Entry 4KRP (X-ray diffraction, 2.82 A resolution); this record covers chains A and D of the 4 polymer chains in the assembly.

[Chain A]
Protein: Epidermal growth factor receptor
Source organism: Homo sapiens
Notes: EC 2.7.10.1; fragment: Extracellular region
Reference sequence: P00533 (EGFR_HUMAN); the construct has insertions or renumbered stretches relative to UniProt, so the offset changes along the chain: 1-613 = UniProt 25-637; 615-619 = UniProt 638-642
Sequence (625 residues; each row starts with the number of its first residue):
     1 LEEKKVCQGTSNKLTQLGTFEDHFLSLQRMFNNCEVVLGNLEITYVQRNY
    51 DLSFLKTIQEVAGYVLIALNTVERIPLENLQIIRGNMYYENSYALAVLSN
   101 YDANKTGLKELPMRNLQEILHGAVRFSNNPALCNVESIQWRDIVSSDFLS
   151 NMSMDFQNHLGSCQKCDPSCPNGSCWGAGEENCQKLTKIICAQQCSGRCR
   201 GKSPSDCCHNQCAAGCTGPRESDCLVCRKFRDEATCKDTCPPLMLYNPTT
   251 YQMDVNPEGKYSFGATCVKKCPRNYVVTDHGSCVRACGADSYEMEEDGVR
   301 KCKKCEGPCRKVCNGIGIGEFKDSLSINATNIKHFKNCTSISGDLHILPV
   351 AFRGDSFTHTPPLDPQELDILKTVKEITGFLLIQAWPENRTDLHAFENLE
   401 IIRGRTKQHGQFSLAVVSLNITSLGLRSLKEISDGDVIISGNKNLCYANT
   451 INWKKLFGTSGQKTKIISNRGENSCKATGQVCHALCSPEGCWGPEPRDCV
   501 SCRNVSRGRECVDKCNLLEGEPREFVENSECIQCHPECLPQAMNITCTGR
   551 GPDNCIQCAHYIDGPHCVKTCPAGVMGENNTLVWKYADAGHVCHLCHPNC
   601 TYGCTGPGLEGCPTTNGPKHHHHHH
Unresolved in the structure: 1-3, 133-207, 613-625
Differences from the reference sequence: expression tag (614, 620-625)
Disulfide bonds: Cys7-Cys34, Cys208-Cys216, Cys212-Cys224, Cys227-Cys236, Cys240-Cys267, Cys271-Cys283, Cys287-Cys302, Cys305-Cys309, Cys313-Cys338, Cys446-Cys475, Cys482-Cys491, Cys486-Cys499, Cys502-Cys511, Cys515-Cys531, Cys534-Cys547, Cys538-Cys555, Cys558-Cys567, Cys571-Cys593, Cys596-Cys604, Cys600-Cys612
Glycans and other covalent adducts: N-acetylglucosamine (NAG) linked to Asn328, Asn337, Asn389, Asn420, Asn504
Curated features (UniProtKB/Swiss-Prot):
  - modified residue: Ser205 (Phosphoserine)
  - glycosylation (N-linked (GlcNAc...) asparagine): Asn32 (complex), Asn49, Asn104, Asn151, Asn172, Asn328, Asn337, Asn389, Asn420, Asn504, Asn544, Asn579, Asn599 (high mannose)
Reported in the primary citation:
  - contacts within the chain: Tyr246-Asp563, Tyr251-His566 (backbone contact), Arg310-Glu376 (salt bridge), Glu376-Arg403 (salt bridge)

[Chain D]
Protein: Cetuximab heavy chain
Source organism: Mus musculus, Homo sapiens
Notes: fragment: Fab
Sequence (220 residues; row label = number of the first residue in the row):
     1 QVQLKQSGPGLVQPSQSLSITCTVSGFSLTNYGVHWVRQSPGKGLEWLGV
    51 IWSGGNTDYNTPFTSRLSINKDNSKSQVFFKMNSLQSNDTAIYYCARALT
   101 YYDYEFAYWGQGTLVTVSAASTKGPSVFPLAPSSKSTSGGTAALGCLVKD
   151 YFPEPVTVSWNSGALTSGVHTFPAVLQSSGLYSLSSVVTVPSSSLGTQTY
   201 ICNVNHKPSNTKVDKRVEPK
Unresolved in the structure: 136-140, 219-220
Disulfide bonds: Cys22-Cys95, Cys146-Cys202
Glycans and other covalent adducts: N-acetylglucosamine (NAG) linked to Asn88

[Chain A / chain D interface]
Contacting residue pairs (29):
  Pro349(A) with Gly54(D); Asn56(D)
  Arg353(A) with Gly54(D), hydrogen bond (side chain-backbone); Gly55(D)
  Leu382(A) with Tyr102(D)
  Gln384(A) with Asn56(D); Tyr102(D), hydrogen bond
  Gln408(A) with Tyr102(D), hydrogen bond
  His409(A) with Asn31(D); Tyr101(D)
  Gln411(A) with Tyr101(D)
  Phe412(A) with Tyr101(D), hydrophobic; Tyr102(D), hydrophobic
  Val417(A) with Tyr102(D), hydrophobic
  Ser418(A) with Trp52(D), hydrogen bond; Asn56(D); Asp58(D)
  Ile438(A) with Tyr102(D), hydrophobic
  Ser440(A) with Tyr102(D), hydrogen bond (side chain-backbone); Tyr104(D), hydrogen bond
  Gly441(A) with Asp58(D); Tyr104(D)
  Lys443(A) with Asp58(D), salt bridge
  Lys465(A) with Thr100(D), hydrogen bond; Asp103(D), salt bridge
  Ile467(A) with Tyr102(D); Asp103(D); Tyr104(D), hydrophobic
  Ser468(A) with Tyr104(D)
Other interface residues (no listed pair), chain A (19 interface residues in all): Val350, Ala415
Other interface residues (no listed pair), chain D (14 interface residues in all): Ser53, Thr57, Glu105

[Summary]
19 residues of chain A face 14 of chain D across their interface, with 7 hydrogen bonds and 2 salt bridges.
Polar pairs include Lys443(A)-Asp58(D), Lys465(A)-Asp103(D) and Arg353(A)-Gly54(D). N-acetylglucosamine is
covalently linked to Asn328(A), Asn337(A), Asn389(A), Asn420(A) and Asn504(A). From the paper: contacts within
the chain involving Tyr246(A), Asp563(A) and Tyr251(A) among others.
Here chain A is Epidermal growth factor receptor (Homo sapiens) and chain D is Cetuximab heavy chain (Mus
musculus, Homo sapiens). Entry 4KRP (Nanobody/VHH domain 9G8 in complex with the extracellular region of EGFR)
was determined by X-ray diffraction together with 4KRM, 4KRN and 4KRO from the same study.
